Entry 4JV9 (X-ray diffraction, 2.50 A resolution); this record covers chain A.

== Chain A ==
Name: E3 ubiquitin-protein ligase Mdm2
Organism: Homo sapiens
Notes: EC 6.3.2.-
UniProtKB: Q00987 (MDM2_HUMAN); residues 18-111 here = UniProt positions 18-111
Sequence (96 residues; numbered 18 to 113; the number before each row is that of its first residue):
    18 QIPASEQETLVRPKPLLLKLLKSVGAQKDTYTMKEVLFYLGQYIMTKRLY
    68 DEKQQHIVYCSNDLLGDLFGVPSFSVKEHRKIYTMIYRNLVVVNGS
Not modelled in the structure: 18-25, 111-113
Construct notes: expression tag (112-113)
Residues lining bound ligands: 1MO ((2S,5R,6S)-2-benzyl-5,6-bis(4-chlorophenyl)-4-methylmorpholin-3-one): Leu-54, Phe-55, Leu-57, Gly-58, Gln-59, Ile-61, Met-62, Tyr-67, Gln-72, Val-75, Phe-91, Val-93, Ile-99

== In short ==
Chain A binds compound 1MO.
Chain A is E3 ubiquitin-protein ligase Mdm2 (Homo sapiens); the structure, Co-crystal structure of MDM2 with
inhibitor (2S,5R,6S)-2-benzyl-5,6-bis(4-chlorophenyl)-4-methylmorpholin-3-one, was determined by X-ray
diffraction (same publication as 4JV7, 4JVE, 4JVR and 4JWR).
